Entry 5YLZ (electron microscopy, 3.60 A resolution); this record covers chains D and L of the 43 polymer chains in the assembly.

Chain D:
Molecule: U6 snRNA
Organism: Saccharomyces cerevisiae S288c
Sequence (112 nucleotides; row label = number of the first residue in the row):
     1 GUUCGCGAAG UAACCCUUCG UGGACAUUUG GUCAAUUUGA AACAAUACAG AGAUGAUCAG
    61 CAGUUCCCCU GCAUAAGGAU GAACCGUUUU ACAAAGAGAU UUAUUUCGUU UU
Not modelled in the structure: 104-112
Metal / ion sites: Mg2+ site 1: A59, G60, U80 (shared with 1 residue of chain E); Mg2+ site 2: C61, G77; Mg2+ site 3: G78, U80 (shared with 2 residues of chain E); Mg2+ site 4 near G81 (its only coordinating residue here)

Chain L:
Molecule: Pre-mRNA-splicing factor BUD31
Organism: Saccharomyces cerevisiae S288c
UniProtKB: P25337 (BUD31_YEAST); numbering as in UniProt (aligned over 1-157)
Chain sequence (157 residues; row label = number of the first residue in the row):
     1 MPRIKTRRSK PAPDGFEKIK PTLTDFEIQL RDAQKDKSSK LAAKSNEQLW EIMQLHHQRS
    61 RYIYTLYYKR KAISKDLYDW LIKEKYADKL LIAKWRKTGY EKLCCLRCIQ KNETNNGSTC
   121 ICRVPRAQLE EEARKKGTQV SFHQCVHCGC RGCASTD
Swiss-Prot annotation at these positions:
  - motif: Pro2 to Pro11 (Nuclear localization signal)
Metal / ion sites: Zn2+ site 1: Cys104, Cys105, Cys108, Cys148; Zn2+ site 2: Cys104, Cys122, Cys150, Cys153; Zn2+ site 3: Cys108, Cys120, Cys122, Cys145

How chain D and chain L interact:
Contacting residue pairs - 34 pairs, chain D then chain L:
  G1(D) - Thr98(L)  hydrogen bond to the base
  G1(D) - Glu101(L)  hydrogen bond to the sugar
  G1(D) - Lys102(L)  hydrogen bond to the sugar
  G1(D) - Ser155(L)  base contact
  U2(D) - Glu101(L)  sugar contact
  C25(D) - Thr98(L)  hydrogen bond to the sugar
  C25(D) - Gly99(L)  sugar contact
  A26(D) - Gly99(L)  sugar contact
  A26(D) - Tyr100(L)  sugar contact
  A26(D) - Arg123(L)  hydrogen bond to the sugar
  U27(D) - Thr119(L)  phosphate contact
  U27(D) - Val124(L)  sugar contact
  U28(D) - Ser118(L)  hydrogen bond to the phosphate
  U28(D) - Thr119(L)  hydrogen bond to the phosphate
  U28(D) - Ile121(L)  sugar contact
  U28(D) - Val124(L)  base contact
  U28(D) - Gln128(L)  hydrogen bond to the base
  U28(D) - Glu132(L)  base contact
  U29(D) - Thr114(L)  phosphate contact
  U29(D) - Asn116(L)  phosphate contact
  U29(D) - Ser118(L)  sugar contact
  U29(D) - Cys120(L)  sugar contact
  U29(D) - Ile121(L)  hydrogen bond to the sugar
  U29(D) - Cys145(L)  base contact
  U29(D) - Val146(L)  hydrogen bond to the base
  U29(D) - His147(L)  hydrogen bond to the sugar
  G30(D) - Thr114(L)  phosphate contact
  G30(D) - Asn115(L)  hydrogen bond to the phosphate
  G30(D) - Val146(L)  sugar contact
  G31(D) - Asn115(L)  hydrogen bond to the phosphate
  A35(D) - Lys40(L)  sugar contact
  A35(D) - Leu41(L)  base contact
  A35(D) - Ala42(L)  phosphate contact
  U36(D) - Lys40(L)  salt bridge to the phosphate
Also at the interface, not in a pair above, chain L (29 interface residues in all): Lys111, Pro125, Leu129, Gln144, Ala154, Thr156

Overview:
Chain D and chain L form an interface of 11 and 29 residues respectively, with 13 hydrogen bonds and 1 salt
bridge. Among the polar pairs are G1(D)-Thr98(L), U28(D)-Gln128(L) and U29(D)-Val146(L). A59(D), G60(D) and
U80(D) coordinate Mg2+ site 1.
Chain D is U6 snRNA and chain L is Pre-mRNA-splicing factor BUD31, both from Saccharomyces cerevisiae S288c;
the structure, Cryo-EM Structure of the Post-catalytic Spliceosome from Saccharomyces cerevisiae at 3.6
angstrom, was determined by electron microscopy.
